6JE9 - chains A and F of the 6 polymer chains in the assembly; structure by X-ray diffraction, 3.46 A resolution.

[Chain A]
Molecule: CRISPR-associated endonuclease Cas9
Organism: Neisseria meningitidis 8013
Notes: EC 3.1.-.-
Reference sequence: C9X1G5 (CAS9_NEIM8); numbering as in UniProt (aligned over 1-1082)
Sequence (1092 residues; numbered 1 to 1092; the number before each row is that of its first residue):
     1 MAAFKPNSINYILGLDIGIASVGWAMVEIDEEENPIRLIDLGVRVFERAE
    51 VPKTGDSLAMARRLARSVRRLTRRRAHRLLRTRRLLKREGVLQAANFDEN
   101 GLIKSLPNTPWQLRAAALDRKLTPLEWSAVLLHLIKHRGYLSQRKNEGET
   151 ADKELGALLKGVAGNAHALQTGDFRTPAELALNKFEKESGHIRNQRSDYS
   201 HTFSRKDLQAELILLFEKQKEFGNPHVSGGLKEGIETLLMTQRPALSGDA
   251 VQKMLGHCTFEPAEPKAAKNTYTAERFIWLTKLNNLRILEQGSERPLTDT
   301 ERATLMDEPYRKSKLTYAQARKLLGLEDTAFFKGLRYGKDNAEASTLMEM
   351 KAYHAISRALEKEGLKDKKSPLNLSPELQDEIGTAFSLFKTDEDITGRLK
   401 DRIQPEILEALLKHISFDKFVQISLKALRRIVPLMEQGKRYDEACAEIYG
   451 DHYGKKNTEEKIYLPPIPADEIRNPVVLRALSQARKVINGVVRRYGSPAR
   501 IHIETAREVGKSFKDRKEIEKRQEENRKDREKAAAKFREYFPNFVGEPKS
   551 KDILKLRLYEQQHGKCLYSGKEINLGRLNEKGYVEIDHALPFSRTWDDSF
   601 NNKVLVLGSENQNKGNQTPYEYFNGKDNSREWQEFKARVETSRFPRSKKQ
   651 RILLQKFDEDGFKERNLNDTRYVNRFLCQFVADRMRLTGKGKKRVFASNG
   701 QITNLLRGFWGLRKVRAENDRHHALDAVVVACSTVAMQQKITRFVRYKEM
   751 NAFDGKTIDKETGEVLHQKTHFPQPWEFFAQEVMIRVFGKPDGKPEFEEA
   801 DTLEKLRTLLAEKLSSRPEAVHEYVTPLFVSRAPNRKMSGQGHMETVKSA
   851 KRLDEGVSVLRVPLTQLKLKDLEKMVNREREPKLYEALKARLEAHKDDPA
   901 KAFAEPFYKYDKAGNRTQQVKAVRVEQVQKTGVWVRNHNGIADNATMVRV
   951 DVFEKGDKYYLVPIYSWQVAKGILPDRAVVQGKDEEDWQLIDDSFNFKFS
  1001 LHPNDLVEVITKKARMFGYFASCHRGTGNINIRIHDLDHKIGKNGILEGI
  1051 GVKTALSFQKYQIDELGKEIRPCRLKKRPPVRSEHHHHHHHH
Unresolved in the structure: 1-7, 144-146, 452-457, 754-764, 1084-1092
Construct notes: expression tag (1083-1092)
Curated features (UniProtKB/Swiss-Prot):
  - active site: D16 (For RuvC-like nuclease domain), H588 (Proton acceptor for HNH nuclease domain)
  - binding site (Mg(2+)): D16, E504, E508, H723
  - mutagenesis: D16 (D16A: Does not restore CRISPR interference during plasmid transformation to deletion mutant), H588 (H588A: Does not restore CRISPR interference during plasmid transformation to deletion mutant)
From the paper describing this entry:
  - mutagenesis - K909A, H1024A: abolished catalytic activity
  - mutagenesis - R880A, Q981A, T1027A, N1029A: decreased catalytic activity
  - mutagenesis - S593Q/W596R, S593Q/W596K: increased catalytic activity
  - mutagenesis - K909A: decreased expression
  - catalytic residues: H588 (citing earlier work)

[Chain F]
Molecule: AcrIIC3
Organism: Neisseria meningitidis 8013
Reference sequence: A0A3E2QDI5 (A0A3E2QDI5_NEIME); residues 1-116 here = UniProt positions 1-116
Sequence (117 residues; each row starts with the number of its first residue; numbering starts at 0):
     0 SMFKRAIIFTSFNGFEKVSRTEKRRLAKIINARVSIIDEYLRAKDTNASL
    50 DGQYRAFLFNDESPAMTEFLAKLKAFAESCTGISIDAWEIEESEYVRLPV
   100 ERRDFLAAANGKEIFKI
Construct notes: expression tag (0)

[Chain A / chain F interface]
Pairs across the interface (26; chain A residue first):
  D529(A) - I35(F)
  K532(A) - V33(F)  hydrogen bond (side chain-backbone)
  A533(A) - I35(F)  hydrophobic
  E539(A) - R32(F)  salt bridge
  E539(A) - F58(F)
  E539(A) - N59(F)  hydrogen bond (backbone-side chain)
  Y540(A) - F2(F)
  Y540(A) - L57(F)  hydrogen bond (side chain-backbone)
  Y540(A) - N59(F)
  P542(A) - N59(F)
  L556(A) - I36(F)  hydrophobic
  R557(A) - I35(F)
  R557(A) - I36(F)
  Y559(A) - E91(F)  hydrogen bond
  Y559(A) - V95(F)
  E560(A) - R4(F)  salt bridge
  E560(A) - I36(F)
  E560(A) - D37(F)
  E560(A) - Y39(F)  hydrogen bond
  H563(A) - V99(F)
  H563(A) - R102(F)  hydrogen bond (backbone-side chain)
  K565(A) - V99(F)
  L575(A) - F2(F)  hydrophobic
  L575(A) - L57(F)  hydrophobic
  G576(A) - F2(F)
  R643(A) - Y39(F)
Interface residues without a listed pair, chain A (18 interface residues in all): K536, G564, E572
Interface residues without a listed pair, chain F (18 interface residues in all): A31, S34, A64

[Overview]
The chain A/chain F interface involves 18 residues from each chain; the contacts include 6 hydrogen bonds and
2 salt bridges. Polar contacts include E539(A)-R32(F), E560(A)-R4(F) and K532(A)-V33(F). From the paper: the
catalytic residue H588(A); R880A, Q981A and T1027A of chain A, among others, reduce catalytic activity; 8
substitutions were tested in all.
Chain A is CRISPR-associated endonuclease Cas9 and chain F is AcrIIC3, both from Neisseria meningitidis 8013;
the structure, Crystal structure of Nme1Cas9-sgRNA dimer mediated by double protein inhibitor AcrIIC3
monomers, was determined by X-ray diffraction (same publication as 6JDQ, 6JDV, 6JE3, 6JE4, 6JFU, 6KC7 and
6KC8).
